Entry 2QZO (X-ray diffraction, 1.72 A resolution); this record covers chains B and D of the 4 polymer chains in the assembly.

[Chain B]
Molecule: Estrogen receptor
From: Homo sapiens
Notes: fragment: steroid-binding region, residues 298-554
UniProt: P03372 (ESR1_HUMAN); residues 298-554 here = UniProt positions 298-554
Sequence (258 residues; numbered 297 to 554; the number before each row is that of its first residue):
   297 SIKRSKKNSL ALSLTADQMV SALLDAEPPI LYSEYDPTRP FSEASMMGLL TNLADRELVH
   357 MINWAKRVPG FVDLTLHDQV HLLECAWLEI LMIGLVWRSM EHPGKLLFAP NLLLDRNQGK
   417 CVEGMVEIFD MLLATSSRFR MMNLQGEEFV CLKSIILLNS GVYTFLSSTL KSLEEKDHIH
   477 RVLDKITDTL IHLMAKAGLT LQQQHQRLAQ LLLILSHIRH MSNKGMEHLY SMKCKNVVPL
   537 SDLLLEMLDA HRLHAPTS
Not modelled in the structure: 297-305, 462-468, 550-554
Construct notes: expression tag (297); engineered mutation S537 (Tyr in P03372)
Modified / non-standard residues: C381 (s,s-(2-hydroxyethyl)thiocysteine; CME); C530 (s,s-(2-hydroxyethyl)thiocysteine; CME)
Residues lining bound ligands: KN1 (4-[1-allyl-7-(trifluoromethyl)-1H-indazol-3-yl]benzene-1,3-diol): M343, L346, T347, L349, A350, E353, L384, L387, M388, L391, R394, F404, M421, I424, L428, G521, H524, L525

[Chain D]
Molecule: Nuclear receptor coactivator 2
UniProt: Q8BN74 (Q8BN74_MOUSE); numbering as in UniProt (aligned over 686-698)
Sequence (13 residues; numbered 686 to 698; the number before each row is that of its first residue):
   686 KHKILHRLLQ DSS
Not modelled in the structure: 686-687, 697-698

[How chain B and chain D interact]
Pairs across the interface - 23 pairs, chain B then chain D:
  I358(B) - L690(D)  hydrophobic
  I358(B) - L693(D)  hydrophobic
  I358(B) - L694(D)  hydrophobic
  K362(B) - L694(D)  hydrogen bond (side chain-backbone)
  L372(B) - H691(D)
  L372(B) - L694(D)  hydrophobic
  L372(B) - Q695(D)
  H373(B) - H691(D)
  Q375(B) - L694(D)
  V376(B) - K688(D)
  V376(B) - L690(D)
  V376(B) - H691(D)
  V376(B) - L694(D)  hydrophobic
  L379(B) - L690(D)  hydrophobic
  L379(B) - L694(D)  hydrophobic
  E380(B) - K688(D)  salt bridge
  E380(B) - L690(D)
  D538(B) - I689(D)
  L539(B) - I689(D)
  L539(B) - L693(D)  hydrophobic
  E542(B) - K688(D)
  E542(B) - I689(D)  hydrogen bond (side chain-backbone)
  M543(B) - L690(D)  hydrophobic
Also at the interface, not in a pair above, chain B (13 interface residues in all): F367
Also at the interface, not in a pair above, chain D (8 interface residues in all): D696

[Summary]
13 residues of chain B face 8 of chain D across their interface; the contacts include 2 hydrogen bonds and 1
salt bridge. Among the polar pairs are E380(B)-K688(D), K362(B)-L694(D) and E542(B)-I689(D). Bound to chain B:
compound KN1.
Chain B is Estrogen receptor (Homo sapiens) and chain D is Nuclear receptor coactivator 2; the structure,
Crystal Structure of the Estrogen Receptor Alpha Ligand Binding Domain Complexed with WAY-169916, was
determined by X-ray diffraction together with 3OS8, 3OS9, 3OSA and 2QXS from the same study.
